8SZH - chains D and E of the 5 polymer chains in the assembly; structure by electron microscopy, 3.10 A resolution.

# Chain D
Molecule: Guanine nucleotide-binding protein G(I)/G(S)/G(T) subunit beta-1
Organism: Homo sapiens
UniProtKB: P62873 (GBB1_HUMAN); residue numbers follow UniProt; this construct covers 2-340
Amino-acid sequence (343 residues; numbered -2 to 340; the number before each row is that of its first residue; numbers below 1 keep their minus sign (Gly-2 is residue -2)):
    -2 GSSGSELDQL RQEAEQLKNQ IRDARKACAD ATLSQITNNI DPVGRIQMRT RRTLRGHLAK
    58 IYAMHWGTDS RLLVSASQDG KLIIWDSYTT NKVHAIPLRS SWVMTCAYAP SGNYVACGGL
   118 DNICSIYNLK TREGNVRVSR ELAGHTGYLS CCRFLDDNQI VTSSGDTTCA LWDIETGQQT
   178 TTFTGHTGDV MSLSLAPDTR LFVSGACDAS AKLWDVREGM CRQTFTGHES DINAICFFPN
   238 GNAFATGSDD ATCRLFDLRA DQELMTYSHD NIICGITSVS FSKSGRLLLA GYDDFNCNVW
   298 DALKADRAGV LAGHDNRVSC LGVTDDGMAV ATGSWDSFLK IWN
Disordered / not traced: -2 to 2
Differences from the reference sequence: expression tag (-2 to 1)
Swiss-Prot annotation at these positions:
  - modified residue: Ser2 (N-acetylserine), His266 (Phosphohistidine)

# Chain E
Molecule: Guanine nucleotide-binding protein G(I)/G(S)/G(O) subunit gamma-2
Organism: Homo sapiens
UniProtKB: P59768 (GBG2_HUMAN); residue numbers follow UniProt; this construct covers 1-71
Amino-acid sequence (71 residues; numbered 1 to 71; the number before each row is that of its first residue):
     1 MASNNTASIA QARKLVEQLK MEANIDRIKV SKAAADLMAY CEAHAKEDPL LTPVPASENP
    61 FREKKFFCAI L
Disordered / not traced: 1-6, 64-71
Swiss-Prot annotation at these positions:
  - modified residue: Ala2 (N-acetylalanine), Cys68 (Cysteine methyl ester)
  - lipidation: Cys68 (S-geranylgeranyl cysteine)

# How chain D and chain E interact
Contacting residue pairs (61; chain D residue first):
  Ala11(D) with Leu19(E)
  Leu14(D) with Val16(E); Leu19(E), hydrophobic; Lys20(E); Ala23(E), hydrophobic
  Lys15(D) with Leu19(E)
  Ile18(D) with Glu22(E); Ala23(E), hydrophobic; Arg27(E)
  Ala21(D) with Arg27(E)
  Cys25(D) with Arg27(E); Ile28(E), hydrogen bond (side chain-backbone); Lys29(E); Val30(E), hydrogen bond (backbone-backbone)
  Ala26(D) with Val30(E), hydrophobic
  Leu30(D) with Ala34(E), hydrophobic
  Ile33(D) with Met38(E)
  Thr34(D) with Met38(E)
  Ile37(D) with Glu42(E)
  Val40(D) with Leu51(E), hydrophobic
  Ile43(D) with Leu50(E)
  Arg48(D) with Phe61(E)
  Arg49(D) with Pro60(E), hydrogen bond (side chain-backbone); Phe61(E)
  Ser84(D) with Phe61(E)
  Tyr85(D) with Pro60(E); Phe61(E), hydrophobic
  Cys218(D) with Gln18(E), hydrogen bond (backbone-side chain); Glu22(E)
  Arg219(D) with Glu22(E)
  Gln220(D) with Ile25(E)
  Thr221(D) with Glu22(E), hydrogen bond
  Phe235(D) with Leu37(E), hydrophobic; Tyr40(E), hydrophobic; Cys41(E), hydrophobic
  Asn237(D) with Leu37(E)
  Asp254(D) with Ala33(E)
  Arg256(D) with Asp26(E); Arg27(E); Ile28(E); Asp36(E), salt bridge
  Ala257(D) with Ile28(E)
  Asp258(D) with Arg27(E), salt bridge
  Leu261(D) with Val30(E), hydrophobic; Leu37(E), hydrophobic
  Ser279(D) with Asp48(E), hydrogen bond; Leu50(E)
  Lys280(D) with Glu47(E); Asp48(E)
  Ser281(D) with Cys41(E); His44(E); Asp48(E), hydrogen bond
  Leu284(D) with Leu50(E); Leu51(E), hydrophobic
  Leu300(D) with Cys41(E), hydrophobic
  Gly324(D) with Pro49(E); Leu50(E)
  Met325(D) with Pro49(E), hydrophobic
  Ala326(D) with Phe61(E), hydrophobic
  Ile338(D) with Phe61(E), hydrophobic
  Asn340(D) with Asn59(E), hydrogen bond
Other interface residues (no listed pair), chain D (53 interface residues in all): Leu7, Gln17, Arg22, Ala24, Ala28, Met45, Met217, Pro236, Leu252, Gln259, Gly282, Arg283, Val320, Asp323, Val327
Other interface residues (no listed pair), chain E (34 interface residues in all): Ala12, Met21, Ser31, Ala45, Arg62

# Overview
Chain D and chain E form an interface of 53 and 34 residues respectively; the contacts include 8 hydrogen
bonds and 2 salt bridges. Polar contacts include Arg256(D)-Asp36(E), Asp258(D)-Arg27(E) and Cys25(D)-Ile28(E).
Chain D is Guanine nucleotide-binding protein G(I)/G(S)/G(T) subunit beta-1 and chain E is Guanine
nucleotide-binding protein G(I)/G(S)/G(O) subunit gamma-2, both from Homo sapiens; the structure, Cryo-EM
structure of cinacalcet-bound human calcium-sensing receptor CaSR-Gi complex in lipid nanodiscs, was
determined by electron microscopy, deposited together with 8SZF, 8SZG and 8SZI.
